PDB entry 8E5Y | X-ray diffraction, 1.32 A resolution | chains D and F of the 3 polymer chains in the assembly

[Chain D]
Molecule: 16-nt DNA strand
Sequence (16 nucleotides; each row starts with the number of its first residue):
    17 TCCCACTTCC GCTTAT

[Chain F]
Molecule: Transcription factor PU.1
Organism: Homo sapiens
Notes: fragment: ETS-Domain
UniProtKB: P17947 (SPI1_HUMAN); numbering as in UniProt (aligned over 165-270)
Chain sequence (106 residues; numbered 165 to 270; the number before each row is that of its first residue):
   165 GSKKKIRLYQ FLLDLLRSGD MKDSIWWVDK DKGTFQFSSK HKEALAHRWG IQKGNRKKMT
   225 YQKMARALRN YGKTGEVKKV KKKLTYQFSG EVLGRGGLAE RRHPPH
Unresolved in the structure: 165-168, 260-270

[Interface between chain D and chain F]
Residue-residue contacts (18):
  DA21(D) / Arg-171(F)  salt bridge to the phosphate
  DC22(D) / Arg-171(F)  salt bridge to the phosphate
  DC22(D) / Leu-172(F)  hydrogen bond to the phosphate
  DC22(D) / Lys-217(F)  hydrogen bond to the phosphate
  DC22(D) / Tyr-235(F)  hydrogen bond to the phosphate
  DT23(D) / Trp-213(F)  hydrogen bond to the phosphate
  DT23(D) / Lys-217(F)  salt bridge to the phosphate
  DT23(D) / Asn-219(F)  hydrogen bond to the phosphate
  DT23(D) / Met-223(F)  phosphate contact
  DT23(D) / Asn-234(F)  base contact
  DT24(D) / Asn-219(F)  phosphate contact
  DT24(D) / Arg-220(F)  phosphate contact
  DT24(D) / Lys-221(F)  hydrogen bond to the phosphate
  DT24(D) / Lys-227(F)  salt bridge to the phosphate
  DT24(D) / Arg-230(F)  base contact
  DC25(D) / Lys-221(F)  salt bridge to the phosphate
  DC26(D) / Gln-226(F)  base contact
  DG27(D) / Gln-226(F)  base contact
Other interface residues (no listed pair), chain F (16 interface residues in all): Ile-170, Lys-222, Ala-231

[Summary]
Chain D and chain F form an interface of 7 and 16 residues respectively; the contacts include 6 hydrogen bonds
and 5 salt bridges. Polar pairs include DC22(D)/Leu-172(F), DC22(D)/Lys-217(F) and DC22(D)/Tyr-235(F).
Chain D is a 16-nt DNA strand and chain F is Transcription factor PU.1 (Homo sapiens); the structure, Human
PU.1 ETS-Domain Bound to d(AATAAGCGGAAGTGGG) Acetate Free at pH 5.4, was determined by X-ray diffraction,
deposited together with 8E3K, 8E3R, 8E4H, 8EBH, 8EE9, 8EJ6 and 14 further entries.
